PDB entry 8XFC | electron microscopy, 3.89 A resolution | chains C and D of the 4 polymer chains in the assembly

== Chain C ==
Name: Probable dipeptide-transport integral membrane protein ABC transporter DppC
Organism: Mycobacterium tuberculosis (strain ATCC 25618 / H37Rv)
Reference sequence: L0TEV4 (L0TEV4_MYCTU); residues 23-287 here correspond to UniProt positions 2-266 (UniProt number = residue number - 21)
Chain sequence (287 residues; numbered 1 to 287; the number before each row is that of its first residue):
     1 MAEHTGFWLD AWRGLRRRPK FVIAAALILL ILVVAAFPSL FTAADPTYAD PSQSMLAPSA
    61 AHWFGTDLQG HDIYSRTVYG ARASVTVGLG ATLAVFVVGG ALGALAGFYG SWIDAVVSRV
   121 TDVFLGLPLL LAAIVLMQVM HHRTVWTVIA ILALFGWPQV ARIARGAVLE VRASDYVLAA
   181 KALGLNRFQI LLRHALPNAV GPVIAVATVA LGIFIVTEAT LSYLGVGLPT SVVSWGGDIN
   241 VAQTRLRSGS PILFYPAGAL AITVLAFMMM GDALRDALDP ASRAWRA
Unresolved in the structure: 1-3

== Chain D ==
Name: Probable dipeptide-transport ATP-binding protein ABC transporter DppD
Organism: Mycobacterium tuberculosis (strain ATCC 25618 / H37Rv)
Reference sequence: I6Y482 (I6Y482_MYCTU); residues 1-548 here = UniProt positions 1-548
Chain sequence (548 residues; row label = number of the first residue in the row):
     1 MSVPAAPLLS VEGLEVTFGT DAPAVCGVDL AVRSGQTVAV VGESGSGKST TAAAILGLLP
    61 AGGRITAGRV VFDGRDITGA DAKRLRSIRG REIGYVPQDP MTNLNPVWKV GFQVTEALRA
   121 NTDGRAARRR AVELLAEAGL PDPAKQAGRY PHQLSGGMCQ RALIAIGLAG RPRLLIADQP
   181 TSALDVTVQR QVLDHLQGLT DELGTALLLI THDLALAAQR AEAVVVVRRG VVVESGAAQS
   241 ILQSPQHEYT RRLVAAAPSL TARSRRPPES RSRATTQAGD ILVVSELTKI YRESRGAPWR
   301 RVESRAVDGV SFRLPRASTL AIVGESGSGK STLARMVLGL LQPTSGTVVF DGTYDVGALA
   361 RDQVLAFRRR VQPVFQNPYS SLDPMYSVFR AIEEPLRVHH VGDRRQRQRA VRELVDQVAL
   421 PSSILGRRPR ELSGGQRQRV AIARALALRP EVLVCDQAVS ALDVLVQAQI LDLLADLQAD
   481 LGLTYLFISH DLAVIRQIAD DVLVMRAGRV VEHASTEEVF SRPRHEYTRQ LLQAIPGAPS
   541 APRKVGNL
Unresolved in the structure: 1-4, 261-278, 540-548
Construct notes: engineered mutation Gln179 (Glu in I6Y482), Gln457 (Glu in I6Y482)
Ligand contacts:
  - ATP (adenosine-5'-triphosphate), molecule 1: Phe18, Asp21, Ala24, Glu43, Ser44, Gly45, Ser46, Gly47, Lys48, Ser49, Thr50, Pro60, Gly62, Gln179
  - ATP, molecule 2: Tyr291, Ser304, Ala306, Glu325, Ser326, Gly327, Ser328, Gly329, Lys330, Ser331, Thr332, Gln457

== How chain C and chain D interact ==
Pairs across the interface (33; chain C residue first):
  His4(C) - Gly426(D)
  His4(C) - Glu431(D)
  Thr5(C) - Arg430(D)
  Gly6(C) - Arg428(D)
  Phe7(C) - Met385(D)  hydrophobic
  Asp10(C) - Arg430(D)  salt bridge
  Asp175(C) - Asn377(D)
  Asp175(C) - Ser380(D)  hydrogen bond (backbone-backbone)
  Asp175(C) - Ser381(D)
  Tyr176(C) - Ser380(D)
  Tyr176(C) - Ser381(D)
  Tyr176(C) - Leu382(D)
  Tyr176(C) - Asp383(D)
  Tyr176(C) - Pro384(D)
  Leu178(C) - Leu340(D)  hydrophobic
  Leu178(C) - Phe375(D)  hydrophobic
  Ala179(C) - Phe375(D)  hydrophobic
  Ala179(C) - Arg444(D)
  Ala182(C) - Arg368(D)
  Ala182(C) - Pro373(D)  hydrophobic
  Leu183(C) - Gln372(D)
  Leu183(C) - Glu394(D)
  Leu183(C) - Pro395(D)  hydrophobic
  Leu183(C) - Val398(D)  hydrophobic
  Leu183(C) - His399(D)
  Leu185(C) - Glu394(D)
  Leu185(C) - Val398(D)  hydrophobic
  His194(C) - Asp383(D)  salt bridge
  His194(C) - Tyr386(D)
  Pro197(C) - Met385(D)
  Asn198(C) - Asp383(D)
  Asn198(C) - Pro384(D)
  Asn198(C) - Met385(D)
Interface residues without a listed pair, chain C (19 interface residues in all): Ser174, Lys181, Gly184, Arg193
Interface residues without a listed pair, chain D (25 interface residues in all): Arg335, Gln376, Arg397

== In short ==
Chain C and chain D form an interface of 19 and 25 residues respectively; the contacts include 1 hydrogen bond
and 2 salt bridges. Among the polar pairs are Asp10(C)-Arg430(D), His194(C)-Asp383(D) and Asp175(C)-Ser380(D).
Bound to chain D: ATP.
Here chain C is Probable dipeptide-transport integral membrane protein ABC transporter DppC and chain D is
Probable dipeptide-transport ATP-binding protein ABC transporter DppD, both from Mycobacterium tuberculosis
(strain ATCC 25618 / H37Rv). Entry 8XFC (Cryo-EM structure of the ATP-bound Mtb DppABCD with the D445A
mutation of DppA) was determined by electron microscopy.
